Entry 7L1F (electron microscopy, 3.89 A resolution); this record covers chains A and D of the 5 polymer chains in the assembly.

Chain A:
Name: RNA-directed RNA polymerase
Organism: Severe acute respiratory syndrome coronavirus 2
Notes: EC 2.7.7.48
UniProt: P0DTD1 (R1AB_SARS2); residues 32-929 here correspond to UniProt positions 4424-5321 (UniProt number = residue number + 4392)
Amino-acid sequence (898 residues; row label = number of the first residue in the row):
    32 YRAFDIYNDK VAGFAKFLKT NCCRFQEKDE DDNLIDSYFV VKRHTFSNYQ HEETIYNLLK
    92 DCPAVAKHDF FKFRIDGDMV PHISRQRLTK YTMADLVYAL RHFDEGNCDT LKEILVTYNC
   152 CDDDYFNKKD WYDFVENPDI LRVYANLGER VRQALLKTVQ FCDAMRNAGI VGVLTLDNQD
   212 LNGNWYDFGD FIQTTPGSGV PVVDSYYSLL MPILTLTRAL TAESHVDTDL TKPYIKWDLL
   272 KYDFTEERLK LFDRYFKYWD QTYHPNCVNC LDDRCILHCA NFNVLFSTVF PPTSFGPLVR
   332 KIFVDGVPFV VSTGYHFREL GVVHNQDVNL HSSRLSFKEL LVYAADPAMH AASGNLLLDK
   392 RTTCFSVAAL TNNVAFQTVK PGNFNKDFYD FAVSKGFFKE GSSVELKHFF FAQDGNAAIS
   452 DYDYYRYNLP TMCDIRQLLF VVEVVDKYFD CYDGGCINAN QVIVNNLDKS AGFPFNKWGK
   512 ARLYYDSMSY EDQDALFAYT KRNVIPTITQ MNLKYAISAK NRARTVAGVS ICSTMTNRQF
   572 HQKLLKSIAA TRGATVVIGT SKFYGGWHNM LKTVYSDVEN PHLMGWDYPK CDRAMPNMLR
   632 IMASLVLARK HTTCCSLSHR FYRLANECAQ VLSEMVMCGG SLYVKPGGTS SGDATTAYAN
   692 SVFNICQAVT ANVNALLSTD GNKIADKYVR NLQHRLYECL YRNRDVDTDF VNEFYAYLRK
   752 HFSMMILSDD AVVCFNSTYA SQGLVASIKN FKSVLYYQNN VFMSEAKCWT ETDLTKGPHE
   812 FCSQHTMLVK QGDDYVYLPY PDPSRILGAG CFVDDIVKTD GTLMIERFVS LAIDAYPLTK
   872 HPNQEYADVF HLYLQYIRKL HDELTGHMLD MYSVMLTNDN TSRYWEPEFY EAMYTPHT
Disordered / not traced: 51-83, 101-118, 896-910
UniProt features mapped onto this chain:
  - region: Lys545 to Arg555 (Interaction with RMP Remdesivir), Thr582 to Pro620 (RdRp Palm N-ter)
  - active site: Ser759, Asp760, Asp761
  - binding site (Mn(2+)): Asn209, Asp218
  - binding site (Zn(2+)): His295, Cys301, Cys306, Cys310, Cys487, His642, Cys645, Cys646
What the authors report for this chain:
  - binding site for the 17-nt RNA strand: Ser861 (proposed by the authors, not directly observed)

Chain D:
Name: Non-structural protein 7
Organism: Severe acute respiratory syndrome coronavirus 2
UniProt: P0DTD1 (R1AB_SARS2); residues 2-64 here correspond to UniProt positions 3861-3923 (UniProt number = residue number + 3859)
Amino-acid sequence (63 residues; row label = number of the first residue in the row):
     2 KMSDVKCTSV VLLSVLQQLR VESSSKLWAQ CVQLHNDILL AKDTTEAFEK MVSLLSVLLS
    62 MQG

Chain A / chain D interface:
Residue-residue contacts (16; chain A residue first):
  Thr409(A) with Glu23(D), hydrogen bond
  Lys411(A) with Gln18(D); Glu23(D), salt bridge
  Pro412(A) with Gln18(D)
  Phe415(A) with Cys8(D), hydrophobic
  Tyr420(A) with Ser4(D), hydrogen bond; Asp5(D), hydrogen bond
  Glu431(A) with Lys2(D), salt bridge; Met3(D)
  Phe440(A) with Lys7(D)
  Phe441(A) with Leu40(D)
  Phe442(A) with Asn37(D)
  Ala443(A) with Val33(D)
  Gln444(A) with Trp29(D)
  Asp445(A) with Trp29(D)
  Asn552(A) with Asn37(D), hydrogen bond
Also at the interface, not in a pair above, chain A (16 interface residues in all): Gly413, Lys430, Glu436
Also at the interface, not in a pair above, chain D (16 interface residues in all): Val11, Ser15, His36, Leu41

In short:
Chain A and chain D each contribute 16 residues to their interface, with 4 hydrogen bonds and 2 salt bridges.
Polar contacts include Lys411(A)-Glu23(D), Glu431(A)-Lys2(D) and Thr409(A)-Glu23(D). UniProt lists 3
active-site residues, Mn2+-binding residues Asn209(A) and Asp218(A) and 8 Zn2+-binding residues on chain A.
From the paper: a binding site for the 17-nt RNA strand at Ser861(A).
Here chain A is RNA-directed RNA polymerase and chain D is Non-structural protein 7, both from Severe acute
respiratory syndrome coronavirus 2. Entry 7L1F (SARS-CoV-2 RdRp in complex with 4 Remdesivir monophosphate)
was determined by electron microscopy.
